Entry 6GCS (electron microscopy, 4.32 A resolution (low resolution: residue-level contacts below are approximate; hydrogen-bond / salt-bridge calls are withheld)); this record covers chains 1 and 3 of the 42 polymer chains in the assembly.

[Chain 1]
Molecule: ND1 subunit (NU1M)
Organism: Yarrowia lipolytica
Notes: EC 1.6.5.3
UniProt: Q9B6E8 (NU1M_YARLI); numbering as in UniProt (aligned over 1-341)
Amino-acid sequence (341 residues; numbered 1 to 341; the number before each row is that of its first residue):
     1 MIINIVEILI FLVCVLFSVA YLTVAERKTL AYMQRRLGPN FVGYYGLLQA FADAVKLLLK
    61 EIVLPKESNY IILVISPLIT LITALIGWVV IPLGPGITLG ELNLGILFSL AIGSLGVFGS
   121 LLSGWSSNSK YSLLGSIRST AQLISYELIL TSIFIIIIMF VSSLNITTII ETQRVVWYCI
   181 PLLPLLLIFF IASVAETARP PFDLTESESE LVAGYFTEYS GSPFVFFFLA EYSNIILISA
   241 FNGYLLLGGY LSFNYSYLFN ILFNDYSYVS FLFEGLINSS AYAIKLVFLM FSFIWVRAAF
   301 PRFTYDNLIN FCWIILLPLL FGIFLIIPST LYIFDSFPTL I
Not modelled in the structure: 341
Ligand contacts: 1,2-Distearoyl-sn-glycerophosphoethanolamine (3PE): Pro184, Leu185, Leu187, Ile188, Phe190, Ile191, Val296, Phe300, Phe303, Asn307, Asn310, Phe311, Ile315, Leu316, Ile323

[Chain 3]
Molecule: ND3 subunit (NU3M)
Organism: Yarrowia lipolytica
Notes: EC 1.6.5.3
UniProt: Q9B6C7 (NU3M_YARLI); residues 1-128 here = UniProt positions 1-128
Amino-acid sequence (128 residues; numbered 1 to 128; the number before each row is that of its first residue):
     1 MNTFIIFIIL IPIVGFALLA VNILLAVYKP YNEKLGAFEC GLTSFNQTRL AFNAAFILVA
    61 ILFLPFDLEI STLLPYVMSI YLVSNYGFTI VLLFLLILII GFVYEINTNA LKINKHNKPN
   121 TDSLIYKL
Not modelled in the structure: 35-48, 125-128
Ligand contacts: 1,2-Distearoyl-sn-glycerophosphoethanolamine (3PE): Ile99, Val103, Ile106, Asn107
From the paper describing this entry:
  - conformationally variable residues (order/disorder transition): Leu35 to Thr48

[How chain 1 and chain 3 interact]
Residue-residue contacts (92; chain 1 residue first):
  Met1(1) - Asn2(3)
  Asn4(1) - Asn2(3)
  Asn4(1) - Ile6(3)
  Ile8(1) - Ile6(3)
  Ile8(1) - Phe7(3)
  Leu12(1) - Leu10(3)
  Leu58(1) - Asn22(3)
  Leu59(1) - Asn22(3)
  Leu59(1) - Leu25(3)
  Leu59(1) - Ala26(3)
  Lys60(1) - Ala26(3)
  Lys60(1) - Val27(3)
  Glu61(1) - Ala26(3)
  Glu61(1) - Tyr28(3)
  Ile62(1) - Lys34(3)
  Val63(1) - Lys34(3)
  Pro65(1) - Lys34(3)
  Leu73(1) - Leu19(3)
  Leu81(1) - Ile11(3)
  Leu81(1) - Pro12(3)
  Leu81(1) - Gly15(3)
  Leu85(1) - Phe7(3)
  Leu85(1) - Ile11(3)
  Ile86(1) - Ile8(3)
  Ile86(1) - Ile11(3)
  Trp88(1) - Phe7(3)
  Val89(1) - Phe4(3)
  Val89(1) - Phe7(3)
  Val89(1) - Ile8(3)
  Gly100(1) - Thr3(3)
  Gly100(1) - Phe4(3)
  Glu101(1) - Phe4(3)
  Lys130(1) - Arg49(3)
  Lys130(1) - Leu50(3)
  Leu133(1) - Leu50(3)
  Ile137(1) - Phe56(3)
  Arg138(1) - Phe56(3)
  Ile144(1) - Phe63(3)
  Ser145(1) - Val59(3)
  Leu148(1) - Phe63(3)
  Leu148(1) - Phe66(3)
  Leu148(1) - Asp67(3)
  Thr151(1) - Ile70(3)
  Ser152(1) - Ile70(3)
  Ile155(1) - Ile70(3)
  Ile155(1) - Leu73(3)
  Ile155(1) - Leu74(3)
  Ile155(1) - Val77(3)
  Ile158(1) - Val77(3)
  Met159(1) - Tyr76(3)
  Met159(1) - Val77(3)
  Met159(1) - Ile80(3)
  Ser162(1) - Val77(3)
  Ser162(1) - Met78(3)
  Ser162(1) - Ile80(3)
  Leu164(1) - Met78(3)
  Ser222(1) - Leu18(3)
  Ser222(1) - Leu19(3)
  Ser222(1) - Asn22(3)
  Phe226(1) - Gly15(3)
  Phe226(1) - Leu18(3)
  Phe226(1) - Leu19(3)
  Tyr305(1) - Ala55(3)
  Tyr305(1) - Phe56(3)
  Asp306(1) - Leu111(3)
  Ile309(1) - Val59(3)
  Trp313(1) - Val59(3)
  Trp313(1) - Leu62(3)
  Trp313(1) - Phe63(3)
  Trp313(1) - Phe66(3)
  Trp313(1) - Glu105(3)
  Leu317(1) - Phe102(3)
  Phe321(1) - Glu69(3)
  Phe321(1) - Leu95(3)
  Phe321(1) - Leu98(3)
  Phe321(1) - Ile99(3)
  Phe321(1) - Phe102(3)
  Phe324(1) - Leu73(3)
  Phe324(1) - Leu95(3)
  Leu325(1) - Leu92(3)
  Leu325(1) - Leu95(3)
  Leu325(1) - Ile99(3)
  Pro328(1) - Phe88(3)
  Ser329(1) - Phe88(3)
  Tyr332(1) - Asn85(3)
  Tyr332(1) - Phe88(3)
  Phe337(1) - Ile80(3)
  Phe337(1) - Tyr81(3)
  Phe337(1) - Ser84(3)
  Phe337(1) - Asn85(3)
  Pro338(1) - Ile80(3)
  Pro338(1) - Tyr81(3)
Other interface residues (no listed pair), chain 1 (55 interface residues in all): Leu102, Leu107, Leu134, Glu147, Gly221, Ile314, Thr339
Other interface residues (no listed pair), chain 3 (48 interface residues in all): Ala60, Asn109

[In short]
55 residues of chain 1 face 48 of chain 3 across their interface. Chain 1 binds
1,2-Distearoyl-sn-glycerophosphoethanolamine. Ligands of chain 3:
1,2-Distearoyl-sn-glycerophosphoethanolamine. The paper reports conformational variability at Leu35(3).
Chain 1 is ND1 subunit (NU1M) and chain 3 is ND3 subunit (NU3M), both from Yarrowia lipolytica; the structure,
Cryo-EM structure of respiratory complex I from Yarrowia lipolytica, was determined by electron microscopy.
